Entry 3SJD (X-ray diffraction, 4.60 A resolution (low resolution: residue-level contacts below are approximate; hydrogen-bond / salt-bridge calls are withheld)); this record covers chains A and B of the 3 polymer chains in the assembly.

== Chain A (and B) ==
Protein: ATPase GET3
Source organism: Saccharomyces cerevisiae
Notes: EC 3.6.-.-; chain B of this document is another copy of the same molecule, construct and numbering; everything in this record applies to it too
Reference sequence: Q12154 (GET3_YEAST); residue numbers follow UniProt; this construct covers 1-354
Chain sequence (362 residues; numbered 1 to 362; the number before each row is that of its first residue):
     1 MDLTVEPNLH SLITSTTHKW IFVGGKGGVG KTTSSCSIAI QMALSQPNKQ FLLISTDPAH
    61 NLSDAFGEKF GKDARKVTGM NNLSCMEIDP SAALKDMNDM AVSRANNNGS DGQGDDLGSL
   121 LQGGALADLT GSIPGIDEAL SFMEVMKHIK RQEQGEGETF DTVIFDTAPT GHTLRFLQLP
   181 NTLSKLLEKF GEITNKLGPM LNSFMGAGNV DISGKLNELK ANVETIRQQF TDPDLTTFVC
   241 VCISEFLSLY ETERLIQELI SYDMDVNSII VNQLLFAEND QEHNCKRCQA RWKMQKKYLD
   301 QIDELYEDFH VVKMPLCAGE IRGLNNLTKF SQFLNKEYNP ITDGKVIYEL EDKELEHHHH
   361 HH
Unresolved in the structure: 1-3, 89-130, 196-209, 279-284, 353-362 (chain B: 1-3, 88-130, 192-211, 279-284, 353-362)
Differences from the reference sequence: expression tag (355-362)
Ion coordination: Mg2+: T32 (together with ADP); Zn2+: C285, C288 (shared with C288(B) of chain B)
Residues lining bound ligands: ADP (adenosine-5'-diphosphate): G27, G28, V29, G30, K31, T32, T33, N272, Q273, P315, L316, C317, G319, E320, I321, F330
UniProt features mapped onto this chain:
  - active site: D57
  - binding site (ATP): K26 to T33, E245, N272, P315 to R322
  - binding site (Zn(2+)): C285, C288
  - mutagenesis: G30 (G30R: Abolishes ATPase activity, leading to secretion of resident ER proteins), D57 (D57N: Abolishes ATP hydrolysis), C285 (C285S: Prevents dimerization; when associated with S-288), C288 (C288S: Prevents dimerization; when associated with S-285)

== Interface between chain A and chain B ==
Residue-residue contacts (50; chain A residue first):
  K26(A) - D57(B)
  K26(A) - A59(B)
  G28(A) - G28(B)
  D57(A) - K26(B)
  A59(A) - K26(B)
  A59(A) - E251(B)
  N61(A) - L247(B)
  D64(A) - F246(B)
  D64(A) - L247(B)
  D64(A) - Y250(B)
  A65(A) - L247(B)
  T170(A) - T170(B)
  E245(A) - E320(B)
  F246(A) - D64(B)
  F246(A) - E320(B)
  F246(A) - R322(B)
  L247(A) - D64(B)
  L247(A) - E320(B)
  Y250(A) - D64(B)
  E251(A) - A59(B)
  L275(A) - R287(B)
  C285(A) - C285(B)
  C285(A) - C288(B)
  R287(A) - L275(B)
  R287(A) - A318(B)
  R287(A) - I347(B)
  R287(A) - Y348(B)
  R287(A) - E351(B)
  C288(A) - C285(B)
  C288(A) - C288(B)
  R291(A) - A318(B)
  R291(A) - G319(B)
  M294(A) - G319(B)
  M294(A) - E320(B)
  L316(A) - R291(B)
  A318(A) - R287(B)
  A318(A) - R291(B)
  G319(A) - E245(B)
  G319(A) - R291(B)
  G319(A) - M294(B)
  E320(A) - E245(B)
  E320(A) - F246(B)
  E320(A) - L247(B)
  E320(A) - M294(B)
  E320(A) - Y298(B)
  R322(A) - F246(B)
  R322(A) - L247(B)
  Y348(A) - K286(B)
  Y348(A) - R287(B)
  E351(A) - R287(B)
Interface residues without a listed pair, chain A (30 interface residues in all): P58, K286, Y338, I347
Interface residues without a listed pair, chain B (32 interface residues in all): G27, P58, N61, A290, L316, Y338

== In short ==
30 residues of chain A face 32 of chain B across their interface. Bound to chain A: ADP. Curated annotation
(UniProt) lists active-site residue D57(A), 18 ATP-binding residues, Zn2+-binding residues C285(A) and C288(A)
and 4 mutagenesis sites on chain A.
Chain A and chain B are both ATPase GET3 (Saccharomyces cerevisiae); the structure, Crystal structure of S.
cerevisiae Get3 with bound ADP-Mg2+ in complex with Get2 cytosolic domain, was determined by X-ray
diffraction, deposited together with 3SJA, 3SJB and 3SJC.
